Entry 6LI9 (electron microscopy, 2.30 A resolution); this record covers chains A and B of the 4 polymer chains in the assembly.

== Chain A ==
Protein: Neutral and basic amino acid transport protein rBAT
Source organism: Homo sapiens
Reference sequence: Q07837 (SLC31_HUMAN); numbering as in UniProt (aligned over 2-685)
Chain sequence (699 residues; numbered -13 to 685; the number before each row is that of its first residue; numbers below 1 keep their minus sign (Met-13 is residue -13)):
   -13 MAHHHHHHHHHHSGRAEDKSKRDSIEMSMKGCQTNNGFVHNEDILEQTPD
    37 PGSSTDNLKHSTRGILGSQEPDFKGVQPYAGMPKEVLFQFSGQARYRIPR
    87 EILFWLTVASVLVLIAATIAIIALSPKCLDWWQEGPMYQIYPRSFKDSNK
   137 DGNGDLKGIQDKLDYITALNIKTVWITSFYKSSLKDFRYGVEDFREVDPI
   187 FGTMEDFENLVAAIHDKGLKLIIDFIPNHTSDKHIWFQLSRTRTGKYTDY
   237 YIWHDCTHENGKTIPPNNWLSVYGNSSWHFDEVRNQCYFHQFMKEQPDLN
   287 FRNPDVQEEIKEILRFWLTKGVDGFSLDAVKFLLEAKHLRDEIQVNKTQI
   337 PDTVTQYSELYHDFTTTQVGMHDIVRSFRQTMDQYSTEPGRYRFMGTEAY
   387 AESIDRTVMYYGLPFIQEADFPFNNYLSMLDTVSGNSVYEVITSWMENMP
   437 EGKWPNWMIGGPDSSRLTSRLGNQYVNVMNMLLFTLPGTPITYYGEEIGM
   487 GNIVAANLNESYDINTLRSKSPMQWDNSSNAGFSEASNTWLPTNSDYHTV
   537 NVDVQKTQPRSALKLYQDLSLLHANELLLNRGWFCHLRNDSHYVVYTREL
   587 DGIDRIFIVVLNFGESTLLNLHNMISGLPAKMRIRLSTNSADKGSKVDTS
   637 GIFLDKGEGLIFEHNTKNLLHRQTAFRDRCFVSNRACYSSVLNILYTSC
Disordered / not traced: -13 to 62
Sequence notes: expression tag (-13 to 1)
Disulfide bonds: Cys242-Cys273, Cys571-Cys666
Covalent attachments: N-acetylglucosamine (NAG) linked to Asn261, Asn332, Asn495, Asn513, Asn575
Metal / ion sites: Ca2+: Asn214, Phe318, Leu319, Glu321
Residues lining bound ligands: 1,2-diacyl-glycerol-3-sn-phosphate (3PH): Arg86, Leu89, Phe90, Thr93
Reported in the primary citation:
  - self-association interface (contacts with another copy of this molecule); pairs are residue here / residue on that copy: Lys323-Asp391 (hydrogen bond), Arg326-Tyr347 (cation-pi contact), Arg326-Asp349 (hydrogen bond), Asp359-Arg362 (hydrogen bond), His324, Ile329, Val355, Met395, Phe401, Ile402
  - contacts within the chain: His324-Arg326 (cation-pi contact)
  - disease-associated variants - V183A, T216M, M467T: decreased stability

== Chain B ==
Protein: b(0, +)-type amino acid transporter 1
Source organism: Homo sapiens
Reference sequence: P82251 (BAT1_HUMAN); residue numbers follow UniProt; this construct covers 2-487
Chain sequence (507 residues; row label = number of the first residue in the row; numbers below 1 keep their minus sign (Met-19 is residue -19)):
   -19 MADYKDDDDKSGPDEVDASGRGDTGLRKRREDEKSIQSQEPKTTSLQKEL
    31 GLISGISIIVGTIIGSGIFVSPKSVLSNTEAVGPCLIIWAACGVLATLGA
    81 LCFAELGTMITKSGGEYPYLMEAYGPIPAYLFSWASLIVIKPTSFAIICL
   131 SFSEYVCAPFYVGCKPPQIVVKCLAAAAILFISTVNSLSVRLGSYVQNIF
   181 TAAKLVIVAIIIISGLVLLAQGNTKNFDNSFEGAQLSVGAISLAFYNGLW
   231 AYDGWNQLNYITEELRNPYRNLPLAIIIGIPLVTACYILMNVSYFTVMTA
   281 TELLQSQAVAVTFGDRVLYPASWIVPLFVAFSTIGAANGTCFTAGRLIYV
   331 AGREGHMLKVLSYISVRRLTPAPAIIFYGIIATIYIIPGDINSLVNYFSF
   381 AAWLFYGLTILGLIVMRFTRKELERPIKVPVVIPVLMTLISVFLVLAPII
   431 SKPTWEYLYCVLFILSGLLFYFLFVHYKFGWAQKISKPITMHLQMLMEVV
   481 PPEEDPE
Disordered / not traced: -19 to 29
Sequence notes: expression tag (-19 to 1)
Residues lining bound ligands:
  - 1,2-diacyl-glycerol-3-sn-phosphate (3PH), molecule 1: Tyr110, Trp114, Leu117, Ile118, Gly335, His336, Met337, Leu338, Lys339, Val340, Leu341, Pro353, Ile356, Phe357, Ile361, Ile364, Tyr365, Phe443, Phe454, Val455, Ala462, Gln463, Ile465, Ser466, Lys467, Ile469, Leu473, Met477
  - 1,2-diacyl-glycerol-3-sn-phosphate (3PH), molecule 2: Ser163, Thr164, Ser167, Leu168, Arg348, Ile356, Ile360, Ile364, Ile469, Leu473, Leu476, Met477
  - arginine (ARG): Thr42, Ile43, Ile44, Gly45, Ser46, Gly47, Ile48, Ser124, Ile128, Trp230, Ala231, Tyr232, Asp233, Gln237, Tyr267, Thr320
Reported in the primary citation:
  - disease-associated variants - P52L, G259R: decreased stability
  - binding site for arginine: Ile43, Gly45, Gly47, Trp230, Asp233, Gln237
  - specificity-determining residues: Asp233, Tyr386 (proposed by the authors, not directly observed)

== How chain A and chain B interact ==
Residue-residue contacts - 50 pairs, chain A then chain B:
  Pro64(A) - Met471(B)
  Tyr65(A) - Met471(B)
  Ala66(A) - Lys467(B)
  Ala66(A) - Thr470(B)
  Ala66(A) - Gln474(B)
  Gly67(A) - Gln474(B)
  Gly67(A) - Pro481(B)
  Met68(A) - Gln474(B)  hydrogen bond (backbone-side chain)
  Met68(A) - Met475(B)  hydrophobic
  Met68(A) - Pro481(B)
  Pro69(A) - Val480(B)
  Lys70(A) - Val480(B)
  Leu73(A) - Gln474(B)
  Leu73(A) - Met475(B)  hydrophobic
  Leu73(A) - Glu478(B)
  Leu73(A) - Val480(B)  hydrophobic
  Phe74(A) - Val346(B)  hydrophobic
  Phe74(A) - Arg347(B)
  Phe76(A) - Met475(B)  hydrophobic
  Ser77(A) - Met475(B)
  Ser77(A) - Glu478(B)  hydrogen bond
  Tyr82(A) - His472(B)  hydrogen bond
  Tyr82(A) - Met475(B)
  Arg86(A) - Met475(B)  hydrogen bond (side chain-backbone)
  Arg86(A) - Leu476(B)  hydrogen bond (side chain-backbone)
  Arg86(A) - Glu478(B)  salt bridge
  Phe90(A) - Leu168(B)  hydrophobic
  Thr93(A) - Thr164(B)
  Val97(A) - Leu160(B)  hydrophobic
  Leu100(A) - Cys153(B)
  Leu100(A) - Ala156(B)  hydrophobic
  Leu100(A) - Ala157(B)  hydrophobic
  Thr104(A) - Val150(B)
  Thr104(A) - Cys153(B)  hydrogen bond
  Thr104(A) - Leu154(B)
  Ile107(A) - Val150(B)  hydrophobic
  Ile108(A) - Phe140(B)  hydrophobic
  Ile108(A) - Tyr141(B)
  Ile108(A) - Val150(B)  hydrophobic
  Ser111(A) - Tyr141(B)
  Lys113(A) - Val142(B)
  Cys114(A) - Cys144(B)  disulfide
  Asp202(A) - Thr279(B)
  Asp202(A) - Thr281(B)  hydrogen bond
  Thr373(A) - Tyr299(B)
  Glu374(A) - Arg296(B)  salt bridge
  Pro375(A) - Val142(B)
  Pro375(A) - Asp295(B)
  Ile680(A) - Pro147(B)  hydrophobic
  Ile680(A) - Ile149(B)  hydrophobic
Interface residues without a listed pair, chain A (35 interface residues in all): Pro85, Val94, Ser96, Ile101, His201, Gly376, Leu678
Interface residues without a listed pair, chain B (36 interface residues in all): Cys137, Gly143, Phe161, Tyr343, Val479
Cross-chain cystine bridges: Cys114(A)-Cys144(B)
From the paper, about this interface:
  - residue pairs: Cys114(A)-Cys144(B) (covalent link)

== Overview ==
Chain A and chain B form an interface of 35 and 36 residues respectively; the contacts include 1 disulfide
bond, 7 hydrogen bonds and 2 salt bridges. Among the polar pairs are Arg86(A)-Glu478(B), Glu374(A)-Arg296(B)
and Met68(A)-Gln474(B). The authors report a contact between Cys114(A) and Cys144(B). The paper reports a
binding site for arginine at Ile43(B), Gly45(B) and Gly47(B) among others; V183A, T216M and M467T of chain A
reduce stability; 5 substitutions were tested in all.
Chain A is Neutral and basic amino acid transport protein rBAT and chain B is b(0, +)-type amino acid
transporter 1, both from Homo sapiens; the structure, Heteromeric amino acid transporter b0,+AT-rBAT complex
bound with Arginine, was determined by electron microscopy together with 6LID from the same study.
